6TVA - chains A and C of the 6 polymer chains in the assembly; structure by X-ray diffraction, 1.74 A resolution.

[Chain A (and C)]
Molecule: Haemagglutinin HA1
Organism: Influenza A virus
Notes: chain C of this document is another copy of the same molecule, construct and numbering; everything in this record applies to it too
Reference sequence: A0A0A7HR51 (A0A0A7HR51_9INFA); residues 1-318 here correspond to UniProt positions 10-327 (UniProt number = residue number + 9)
Chain sequence (320 residues; row label = number of the first residue in the row; numbers below 1 keep their minus sign (Asp-1 is residue -1)):
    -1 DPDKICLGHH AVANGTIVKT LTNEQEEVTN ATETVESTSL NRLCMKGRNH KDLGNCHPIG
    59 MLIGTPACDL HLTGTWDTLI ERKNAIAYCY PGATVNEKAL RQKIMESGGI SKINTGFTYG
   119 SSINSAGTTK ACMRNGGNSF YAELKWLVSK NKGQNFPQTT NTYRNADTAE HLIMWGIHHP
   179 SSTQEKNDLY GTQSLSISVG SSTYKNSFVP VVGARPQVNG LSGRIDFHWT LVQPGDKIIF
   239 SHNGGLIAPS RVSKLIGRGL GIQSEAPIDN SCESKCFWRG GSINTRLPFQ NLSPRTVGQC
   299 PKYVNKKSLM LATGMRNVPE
Differences from the reference sequence: expression tag (-1 to 0); conflict Lys96 (Glu105 in A0A0A7HR51), Ser205 (Asn214 in A0A0A7HR51), Ile237 (Thr246 in A0A0A7HR51)
Cystine bridges: Cys54-Cys66, Cys87-Cys130, Cys274-Cys298
Glycans and other covalent adducts: N-acetylglucosamine (NAG) linked to Asn28

[Chain A / chain C interface]
Residue-residue contacts (19):
  His177(A) - Lys203(C)
  Gly211(A) - Ser196(C)
  Ala212(A) - Gly198(C)
  Ala212(A) - Ile237(C)  hydrophobic
  Ala212(A) - Ser239(C)
  Arg213(A) - Gly198(C)
  Arg213(A) - Lys203(C)
  Arg213(A) - Ile237(C)
  Pro214(A) - Gly198(C)
  Pro214(A) - Ser199(C)
  Pro214(A) - Ser200(C)
  Pro214(A) - Asp234(C)
  Pro214(A) - Lys235(C)
  Pro214(A) - Ile237(C)
  Val216(A) - Ser200(C)
  Arg222(A) - Ser199(C)  hydrogen bond (side chain-backbone)
  Arg222(A) - Ser200(C)
  Arg222(A) - Lys203(C)
  Asp224(A) - Lys203(C)  salt bridge
Interface residues without a listed pair, chain A (10 interface residues in all): Val209, Gln215
Interface residues without a listed pair, chain C (10 interface residues in all): Ser205

[Overview]
The chain A/chain C interface involves 10 residues from each chain, with 1 hydrogen bond and 1 salt bridge.
Polar pairs include Asp224(A)-Lys203(C) and Arg222(A)-Ser199(C). N-acetylglucosamine is covalently linked to
Asn28(A).
Chain A and chain C are both Haemagglutinin HA1 (Influenza A virus); the structure, Crystal structure of the
haemagglutinin from a transmissible H10N7 seal influenza virus isolated in Netherland in ..., was determined
by X-ray diffraction, deposited together with 6TJW, 6TJY, 6TVB, 6TVC, 6TVD, 6TVF and 9 further entries.
